PDB entry 3R2A | X-ray diffraction, 3.00 A resolution | chains B and C of the 6 polymer chains in the assembly

[Chain B (and C)]
Molecule: Retinoic acid receptor RXR-alpha
Organism: Homo sapiens
Notes: fragment: ligand binding domain; chain C of this document is another copy of the same molecule, construct and numbering; everything in this record applies to it too
Reference sequence: P19793 (RXRA_HUMAN); residues 223-462 here = UniProt positions 223-462
Amino-acid sequence (240 residues; row label = number of the first residue in the row):
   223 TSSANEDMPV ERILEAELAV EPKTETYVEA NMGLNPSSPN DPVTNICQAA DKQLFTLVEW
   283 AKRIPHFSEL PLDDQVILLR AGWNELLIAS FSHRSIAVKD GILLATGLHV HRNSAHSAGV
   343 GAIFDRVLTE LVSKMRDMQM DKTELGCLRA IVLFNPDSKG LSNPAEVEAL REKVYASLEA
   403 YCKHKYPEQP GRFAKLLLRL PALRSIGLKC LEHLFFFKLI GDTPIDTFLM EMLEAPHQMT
Not modelled in the structure: 223-226, 244-261, 462 (chain C: 223-227, 245-267, 454-462)
Swiss-Prot annotation at these positions:
  - region: Arg-348 to Gly-368 (Required for nuclear export)
  - binding site (9-cis-retinoate): Arg-316, Ala-327
  - binding site (all-trans-retinoate): Arg-316, Ala-327
  - modified residue (Phosphoserine): Ser-259, Ser-260
From the paper describing this entry:
  - binding site for Rhein: Cys-432, Ile-447
  - self-association interface (contacts with another copy of this molecule): Leu-451

[Chain B / chain C interface]
Residue-residue contacts (32):
  Asp-273(B) / Glu-453(C)
  Arg-302(B) / Pro-446(C)
  Arg-302(B) / Thr-449(C)  hydrogen bond
  Lys-381(B) / Thr-445(C)  hydrogen bond
  Lys-381(B) / Pro-446(C)
  Leu-433(B) / Ile-447(C)  hydrophobic
  Leu-433(B) / Asp-448(C)
  Phe-437(B) / Phe-437(C)  hydrophobic
  Phe-437(B) / Lys-440(C)
  Phe-437(B) / Leu-441(C)  hydrophobic
  Phe-437(B) / Ile-447(C)  hydrophobic
  Lys-440(B) / Phe-437(C)
  Leu-441(B) / Phe-437(C)  hydrophobic
  Thr-445(B) / Arg-302(C)
  Pro-446(B) / Leu-433(C)  hydrophobic
  Pro-446(B) / Phe-437(C)  hydrophobic
  Ile-447(B) / Arg-302(C)
  Thr-449(B) / Phe-450(C)
  Phe-450(B) / Leu-436(C)  hydrophobic
  Phe-450(B) / Phe-437(C)  hydrophobic
  Phe-450(B) / Lys-440(C)
  Phe-450(B) / Phe-450(C)  hydrophobic
  Leu-451(B) / Trp-305(C)  hydrophobic
  Glu-453(B) / Met-452(C)
  Glu-456(B) / Leu-276(C)
  Glu-456(B) / Val-298(C)
  Glu-456(B) / Arg-302(C)
  His-459(B) / Val-280(C)
  His-459(B) / Lys-284(C)  hydrogen bond
  His-459(B) / Gln-297(C)  hydrogen bond
  Gln-460(B) / Lys-284(C)
  Gln-460(B) / Leu-294(C)
Also at the interface, not in a pair above, chain B (23 interface residues in all): Leu-276, Asp-444, Met-452, Leu-455, Ala-457, Met-461
Also at the interface, not in a pair above, chain C (27 interface residues in all): Phe-289, Leu-301, Ala-303, Asn-306, Lys-381, Glu-434

[Summary]
The interface between chain B and chain C involves 23 residues on one side and 27 on the other, with 4
hydrogen bonds. Polar contacts include Arg-302(B)/Thr-449(C), Lys-381(B)/Thr-445(C) and His-459(B)/Lys-284(C).
From the paper: a binding site for Rhein at Cys-432(B) and Ile-447(B); a self-association interface involving
Leu-451(B).
Chain B and chain C are both Retinoic acid receptor RXR-alpha (Homo sapiens); the structure, Crystal structure
of RXRalpha ligand-binding domain complexed with corepressor SMRT2 and antagonist rhein, was determined by
X-ray diffraction, deposited together with 3R29.
